PDB entry 7SZK | electron microscopy, 2.94 A resolution | chains A and C of the 8 polymer chains in the assembly

Chain A:
Molecule: DNA-directed RNA polymerase subunit alpha
From: Escherichia coli K-12
Notes: EC 2.7.7.6
UniProt: P0A7Z4 (RPOA_ECOLI); residues 1-329 here = UniProt positions 1-329
Sequence (329 residues; numbered 1 to 329; the number before each row is that of its first residue):
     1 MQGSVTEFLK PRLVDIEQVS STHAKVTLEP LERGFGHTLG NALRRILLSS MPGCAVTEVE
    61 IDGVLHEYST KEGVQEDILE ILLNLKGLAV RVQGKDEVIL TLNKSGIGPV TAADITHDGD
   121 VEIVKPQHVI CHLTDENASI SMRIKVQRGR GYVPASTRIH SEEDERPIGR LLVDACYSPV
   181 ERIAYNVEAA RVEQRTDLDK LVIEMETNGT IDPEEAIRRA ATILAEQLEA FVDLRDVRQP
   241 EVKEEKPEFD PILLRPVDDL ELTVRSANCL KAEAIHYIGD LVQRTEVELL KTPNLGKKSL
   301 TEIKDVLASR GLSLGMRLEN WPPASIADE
Not modelled in the structure: 1-6, 238-329
UniProt features mapped onto this chain:
  - region: Glu162 to Glu165 (Required for interaction with Crp at class II promoters)
  - modified residue: Arg265 (ADP-ribosylarginine), Lys297 (N6-acetyllysine), Lys298 (N6-acetyllysine)
  - mutagenesis: Arg45 (R45C: In rpoA112; temperature-sensitive, blocks RNA polymerase assembly), Glu162 to Glu165 (5-fold decrease in CRP-class II promoter-dependent transcription), Glu165 (E165K: 5-fold decrease in CRP-class II promoter-dependent transcription), Arg191 (R191C: In rpoA101; temperature-sensitive)

Chain C:
Molecule: DNA-directed RNA polymerase subunit beta
From: Escherichia coli K-12
Notes: EC 2.7.7.6
UniProt: P0A8V2 (RPOB_ECOLI); numbering as in UniProt (aligned over 1-1342)
Sequence (1342 residues; numbered 1 to 1342; the number before each row is that of its first residue):
     1 MVYSYTEKKR IRKDFGKRPQ VLDVPYLLSI QLDSFQKFIE QDPEGQYGLE AAFRSVFPIQ
    61 SYSGNSELQY VSYRLGEPVF DVQECQIRGV TYSAPLRVKL RLVIYEREAP EGTVKDIKEQ
   121 EVYMGEIPLM TDNGTFVING TERVIVSQLH RSPGVFFDSD KGKTHSSGKV LYNARIIPYR
   181 GSWLDFEFDP KDNLFVRIDR RRKLPATIIL RALNYTTEQI LDLFFEKVIF EIRDNKLQME
   241 LVPERLRGET ASFDIEANGK VYVEKGRRIT ARHIRQLEKD DVKLIEVPVE YIAGKVVAKD
   301 YIDESTGELI CAANMELSLD LLAKLSQSGH KRIETLFTND LDHGPYISET LRVDPTNDRL
   361 SALVEIYRMM RPGEPPTREA AESLFENLFF SEDRYDLSAV GRMKFNRSLL REEIEGSGIL
   421 SKDDIIDVMK KLIDIRNGKG EVDDIDHLGN RRIRSVGEMA ENQFRVGLVR VERAVKERLS
   481 LGDLDTLMPQ DMINAKPISA AVKEFFGSSQ LSQFMDQNNP LSEITHKRRI SALGPGGLTR
   541 ERAGFEVRDV HPTHYGRVCP IETPEGPNIG LINSLSVYAQ TNEYGFLETP YRKVTDGVVT
   601 DEIHYLSAIE EGNYVIAQAN SNLDEEGHFV EDLVTCRSKG ESSLFSRDQV DYMDVSTQQV
   661 VSVGASLIPF LEHDDANRAL MGANMQRQAV PTLRADKPLV GTGMERAVAV DSGVTAVAKR
   721 GGVVQYVDAS RIVIKVNEDE MYPGEAGIDI YNLTKYTRSN QNTCINQMPC VSLGEPVERG
   781 DVLADGPSTD LGELALGQNM RVAFMPWNGY NFEDSILVSE RVVQEDRFTT IHIQELACVS
   841 RDTKLGPEEI TADIPNVGEA ALSKLDESGI VYIGAEVTGG DILVGKVTPK GETQLTPEEK
   901 LLRAIFGEKA SDVKDSSLRV PNGVSGTVID VQVFTRDGVE KDKRALEIEE MQLKQAKKDL
   961 SEELQILEAG LFSRIRAVLV AGGVEAEKLD KLPRDRWLEL GLTDEEKQNQ LEQLAEQYDE
  1021 LKHEFEKKLE AKRRKITQGD DLAPGVLKIV KVYLAVKRRI QPGDKMAGRH GNKGVISKIN
  1081 PIEDMPYDEN GTPVDIVLNP LGVPSRMNIG QILETHLGMA AKGIGDKINA MLKQQQEVAK
  1141 LREFIQRAYD LGADVRQKVD LSTFSDEEVM RLAENLRKGM PIATPVFDGA KEAEIKELLK
  1201 LGDLPTSGQI RLYDGRTGEQ FERPVTVGYM YMLKLNHLVD DKMHARSTGS YSLVTQQPLG
  1261 GKAQFGGQRF GEMEVWALEA YGAAYTLQEM LTVKSDDVNG RTKMYKNIVD GNHQMEPGMP
  1321 ESFNVLLKEI RSLGINIELE DE
Not modelled in the structure: 1-2
Small-molecule neighbours: D9X ((2S,7R,7aR,13aP,16Z,18E,20S,21S,22R,23R,24R,25S,26R,27S,28E)-5,21,23-trihydroxy-27-methoxy-2,4,16,20,22,24,26-heptamethyl-10-[4-(2-methylpropyl)piperazin-1-yl]-12-({4-[(morpholin-4-yl)methyl]phenyl}methoxy)-1,6,15-trioxo-1,2,7,7a-tetrahydro-6H-2,7-(epoxypentadeca[1,11,13]trienoimino)[1]benzofuro[4,5-a]phenoxazin-25-yl acetate): Arg143, Ser509, Gln510, Leu511, Ser512, Gln513, Phe514, Met515, Asp516, His526, Arg529, Ser531, Leu533, Gly534, Arg540, Asn568, Ile572, Arg687, Gln761
UniProt features mapped onto this chain:
  - modified residue (N6-acetyllysine): Lys1022, Lys1200
  - mutagenesis: Ile561 (I561S: Resistant to antibiotics salinamide A and B), Ile569 (I569S: Resistant to antibiotics salinamide A and B), Ala665 (A665E: Resistant to antibiotics salinamide A and B), Asp675 (D675A/G: Resistant to antibiotics salinamide A and B), Asn677 (N677H/K: Resistant to antibiotics salinamide A and B), Leu680 (L680M: Resistant to antibiotics salinamide A and B), Glu813 (E813K: Disrupts the enzyme's active center)

Chain A / chain C interface:
Residue-residue contacts (53):
  Asn41(A) - Tyr1087(C)
  Asn41(A) - Thr1217(C)
  Asn41(A) - Gly1218(C)
  Arg44(A) - Tyr1087(C)
  Arg44(A) - Gly1091(C)  hydrogen bond (side chain-backbone)
  Arg45(A) - Glu1083(C)
  Arg45(A) - Asp1084(C)  salt bridge
  Arg45(A) - Gly1215(C)
  Arg45(A) - Arg1216(C)
  Leu65(A) - Ile873(C)
  Leu65(A) - Gly874(C)
  His66(A) - Thr927(C)
  His66(A) - Val928(C)
  His66(A) - Ile929(C)
  Glu67(A) - Lys1057(C)  salt bridge
  Tyr68(A) - Tyr756(C)
  Tyr68(A) - Ile831(C)  hydrophobic
  Tyr68(A) - Ala1055(C)  hydrophobic
  Tyr68(A) - Lys1057(C)
  Thr70(A) - Ala729(C)
  Thr70(A) - Ser730(C)
  Lys71(A) - Asp728(C)
  Glu72(A) - Tyr726(C)
  Glu72(A) - Asp728(C)
  Gly73(A) - Tyr726(C)
  Gly73(A) - Asp728(C)
  Val74(A) - Asp728(C)
  Val74(A) - Ala729(C)  hydrogen bond (backbone-backbone)
  Gln75(A) - Val727(C)
  Gln75(A) - Ala729(C)
  Gln75(A) - Val771(C)  hydrogen bond (side chain-backbone)
  Asp77(A) - Ala729(C)
  Asp77(A) - Lys755(C)  salt bridge
  Asp77(A) - Tyr756(C)
  Leu79(A) - Tyr756(C)
  Leu79(A) - Ile831(C)  hydrophobic
  Leu79(A) - Lys1057(C)
  Leu83(A) - Arg694(C)
  Thr134(A) - Tyr726(C)
  Thr134(A) - Val727(C)  hydrogen bond (side chain-backbone)
  Thr134(A) - Leu773(C)
  Tyr152(A) - Val823(C)
  Tyr152(A) - Gln824(C)
  Tyr152(A) - Arg1059(C)  hydrogen bond
  Pro154(A) - Arg1059(C)
  Ile159(A) - Glu876(C)
  Ile168(A) - Ile873(C)
  Ile168(A) - Gly874(C)
  Ile168(A) - Ala875(C)
  Glu181(A) - Arg821(C)  hydrogen bond (backbone-side chain)
  Arg182(A) - Asn1090(C)  hydrogen bond (side chain-backbone)
  Arg182(A) - Thr1092(C)
  Ala184(A) - Asn1090(C)
Also at the interface, not in a pair above, chain A (33 interface residues in all): Leu48, Ser49, Glu76, Lys86, Asp135, Asp174, Val180, Ile183, Tyr185
Also at the interface, not in a pair above, chain C (43 interface residues in all): Leu693, Asn766, Met768, Pro769, Ser772, Asp826, Tyr872, Ile1082, Glu1089

Summary:
33 residues of chain A and 43 residues of chain C are in contact; the contacts include 7 hydrogen bonds and 3
salt bridges. Polar pairs include Arg45(A)-Asp1084(C), Glu67(A)-Lys1057(C) and Asp77(A)-Lys755(C). Chain C
binds compound D9X.
Chain A is DNA-directed RNA polymerase subunit alpha and chain C is DNA-directed RNA polymerase subunit beta,
both from Escherichia coli K-12; the structure, Cryo-EM structure of 27a bound to E. coli RNAP and rrnBP1
promoter complex, was determined by electron microscopy (same publication as 7SZJ).
